2GB2 - chain A; structure by X-ray diffraction, 1.25 A resolution.

# Chain A
Protein: Amicyanin
From: Paracoccus denitrificans
Reference sequence: P22364 (AMCY_PARDE); residues 1-105 here correspond to UniProt positions 27-131 (UniProt number = residue number + 26)
Amino-acid sequence (105 residues; each row starts with the number of its first residue):
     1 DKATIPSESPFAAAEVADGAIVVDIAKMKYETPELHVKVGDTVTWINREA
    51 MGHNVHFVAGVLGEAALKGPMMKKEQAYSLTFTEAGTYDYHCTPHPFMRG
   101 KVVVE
Differences from the reference sequence: engineered mutation Gly52 (Pro78 in P22364)
Swiss-Prot annotation at these positions:
  - binding site (Cu cation): His53, Cys92, His95, Met98
Ion coordination: Cu ion: His53, Cys92, His95

# Overview
The Cu ion site is built by His53, Cys92 and His95. From UniProt: 4 Cu cation-binding residues.
Chain A is Amicyanin (Paracoccus denitrificans); the structure, The P52G mutant of amicyanin in the Cu(II)
state, was determined by X-ray diffraction (same publication as 2GBA).
